7U51 - chains C and J of the 10 polymer chains in the assembly; structure by electron microscopy, 3.10 A resolution.

# Chain C
Molecule: Histone H2A type 1
From: Homo sapiens
Reference sequence: P0C0S8 (H2A1_HUMAN); residues 1-129 here correspond to UniProt positions 2-130 (UniProt number = residue number + 1)
Amino-acid sequence (129 residues; each row starts with the number of its first residue):
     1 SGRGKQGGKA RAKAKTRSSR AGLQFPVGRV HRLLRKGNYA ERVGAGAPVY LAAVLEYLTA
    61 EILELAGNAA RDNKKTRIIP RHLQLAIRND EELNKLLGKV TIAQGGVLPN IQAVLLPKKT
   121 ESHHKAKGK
Unresolved in the structure: 1-10, 119-129
Swiss-Prot annotation at these positions:
  - modified residue: Ser1 (N-acetylserine), Arg3 (Citrulline), Lys5 (N6-(2-hydroxyisobutyryl)lysine), Lys9 (N6-(2-hydroxyisobutyryl)lysine), Lys13 (N6-(beta-hydroxybutyryl)lysine), Lys36 (N6-(2-hydroxyisobutyryl)lysine), Lys74 (N6-(2-hydroxyisobutyryl)lysine), Lys75 (N6-(2-hydroxyisobutyryl)lysine), Lys95 (N6-(2-hydroxyisobutyryl)lysine), Lys99 (N6-glutaryllysine), Gln104 (N5-methylglutamine), Lys118 (N6-(2-hydroxyisobutyryl)lysine), Lys119 (N6-crotonyllysine), Thr120 (Phosphothreonine), Lys125 (N6-crotonyllysine)
  - cross-link (Glycyl lysine isopeptide (Lys-Gly)): Lys13 (interchain with G-Cter in ubiquitin), Lys15 (interchain with G-Cter in ubiquitin), Lys119 (interchain with G-Cter in ubiquitin)

# Chain J
Molecule: 147-nt DNA strand
Sequence (147 nucleotides; numbered 1 to 147; the number before each row is that of its first residue):
     1 ATCGGATGTA TATATCTGAC ACGTGCCTGG AGACTAGGGA GTAATCCCCT TGGCGGTTAA
    61 AACGCGGGGG ACAGCGCGTA CGTGCGTTTA AGCGGTGCTA GAGCTGTCTA CGACCAATTG
   121 AGCGGCCTCG GCACCGGGAT TCTCGAT
Unresolved in the structure: 1, 147

# Interface between chain C and chain J
Contacting residue pairs - 17 pairs, chain C then chain J:
  Arg11(C) with DA117(J), hydrogen bond to the base; DT118(J), sugar contact
  Lys13(C) with DG120(J), salt bridge to the phosphate
  Arg29(C) with DG122(J), sugar contact; DC123(J), salt bridge to the phosphate
  Arg42(C) with DG112(J), hydrogen bond to the sugar; DA113(J), phosphate contact
  Val43(C) with DG112(J), sugar contact; DA113(J), hydrogen bond to the phosphate
  Gly44(C) with DG112(J), phosphate contact
  Ala45(C) with DG112(J), phosphate contact
  Lys75(C) with DC132(J), phosphate contact; DA133(J), salt bridge to the phosphate
  Thr76(C) with DG131(J), phosphate contact; DC132(J), hydrogen bond to the phosphate
  Arg77(C) with DG131(J), sugar contact; DC132(J), hydrogen bond to the phosphate
Other interface residues (no listed pair), chain C (14 interface residues in all): Thr16, His31, Arg35, Glu41
Other interface residues (no listed pair), chain J (12 interface residues in all): DA116, DA121

# Summary
The interface between chain C and chain J involves 14 residues on one side and 12 on the other, with 5
hydrogen bonds and 3 salt bridges. Polar pairs include Arg11(C)-DA117(J), Arg42(C)-DG112(J) and
Val43(C)-DA113(J).
Here chain C is Histone H2A type 1 (Homo sapiens) and chain J is a 147-nt DNA strand. Entry 7U51 (Nucleosome
core particle with AP-site at SHL-6) was determined by electron microscopy together with 7U50, 7U52 and 7U53
from the same study.
